PDB entry 5C8Y | X-ray diffraction, 2.59 A resolution | chains C and D of the 6 polymer chains in the assembly

Chain C:
Molecule: Tubulin alpha
Organism: Sus barbatus
Chain sequence (450 residues; numbered 1 to 450; the number before each row is that of its first residue):
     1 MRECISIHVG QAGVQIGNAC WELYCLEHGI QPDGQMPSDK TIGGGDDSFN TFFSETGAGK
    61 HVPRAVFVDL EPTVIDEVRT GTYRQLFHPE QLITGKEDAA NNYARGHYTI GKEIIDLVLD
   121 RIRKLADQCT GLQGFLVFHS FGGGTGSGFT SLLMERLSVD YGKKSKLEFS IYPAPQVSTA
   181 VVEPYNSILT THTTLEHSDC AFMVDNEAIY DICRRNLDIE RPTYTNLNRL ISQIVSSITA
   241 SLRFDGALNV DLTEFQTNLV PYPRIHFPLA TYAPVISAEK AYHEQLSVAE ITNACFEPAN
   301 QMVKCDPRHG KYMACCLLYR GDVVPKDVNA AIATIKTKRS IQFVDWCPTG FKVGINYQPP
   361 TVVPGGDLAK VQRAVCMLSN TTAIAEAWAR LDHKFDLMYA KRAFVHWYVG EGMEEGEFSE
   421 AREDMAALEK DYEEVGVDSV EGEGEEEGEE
Unresolved in the structure: 441-450
Bound ions: Ca2+: Asp39, Thr41, Gly44, Glu55
Small-molecule neighbours: GTP (guanosine-5'-triphosphate): Gly10, Gln11, Ala12, Gln15, Ile16, Asp69, Asp98, Ala99, Ala100, Asn101, Ser140, Gly142, Gly143, Gly144, Thr145, Gly146, Ile171, Val177, Ser178, Glu183, Asn206, Tyr224, Leu227, Asn228, Ile231

Chain D:
Molecule: Tubulin beta
Organism: Sus barbatus
Chain sequence (445 residues; each row starts with the number of its first residue):
     1 MREIVHIQAG QCGNQIGAKF WEVISDEHGI DPTGSYHGDS DLQLERINVY YNEATGNKYV
    61 PRAILVDLEP GTMDSVRSGP FGQIFRPDNF VFGQSGAGNN WAKGHYTEGA ELVDSVLDVV
   121 RKESESCDCL QGFQLTHSLG GGTGSGMGTL LISKIREEYP DRIMNTFSVM PSPKVSDTVV
   181 EPYNATLSVH QLVENTDETY CIDNEALYDI CFRTLKLTTP TYGDLNHLVS ATMSGVTTCL
   241 RFPGQLNADL RKLAVNMVPF PRLHFFMPGF APLTSRGSQQ YRALTVPELT QQMFDSKNMM
   301 AACDPRHGRY LTVAAIFRGR MSMKEVDEQM LNVQNKNSSY FVEWIPNNVK TAVCDIPPRG
   361 LKMSATFIGN STAIQELFKR ISEQFTAMFR RKAFLHWYTG EGMDEMEFTE AESNMNDLVS
   421 EYQQYQDATA DEQGEFEEEE GEDEA
Unresolved in the structure: 274-283, 432-445
Small-molecule neighbours:
  - GDP (guanosine-5'-diphosphate): Gly10, Gln11, Cys12, Gln15, Asp67, Ala97, Asn99, Ser138, Gly140, Gly141, Gly142, Thr143, Gly144, Val169, Pro171, Val175, Ser176, Glu181, Asn204, Leu207, Tyr222, Leu225, Asn226
  - Plinabulin (PN6; (3Z,6Z)-3-benzylidene-6-[(5-tert-butyl-1H-imidazol-4-yl)methylidene]piperazine-2,5-dione): Tyr50, Gln134, Asn165, Phe167, Glu198, Tyr200, Val236, Thr237, Cys239, Leu240, Leu246, Leu250, Leu253, Ala254, Met257, Ala314, Ala315, Ile316, Lys350, Thr351, Ala352, Ile368

Chain C / chain D interface:
Pairs across the interface (59; chain C residue first):
  Gln11(C) with Asn247(D)
  Glu71(C) with Asn247(D), hydrogen bond
  Thr73(C) with Arg46(D); Asn247(D), hydrogen bond
  Val74(C) with Asn247(D)
  Lys96(C) with Asp128(D), salt bridge; Cys129(D)
  Glu97(C) with Arg2(D), salt bridge; Arg162(D), salt bridge; Arg251(D), salt bridge
  Asp98(C) with Asp249(D); Lys252(D), salt bridge
  Ala100(C) with Arg251(D); Lys252(D); Val255(D)
  Asn101(C) with Lys252(D); Asn256(D)
  Arg105(C) with Arg251(D)
  Pro175(C) with Asn347(D); Lys350(D)
  Ser178(C) with Lys350(D), hydrogen bond (backbone-side chain)
  Thr179(C) with Asn256(D), hydrogen bond (backbone-side chain); Lys350(D)
  Ala180(C) with Asn256(D)
  Val181(C) with Asn256(D), hydrogen bond (backbone-side chain); Ile345(D), hydrophobic; Pro346(D); Asn347(D)
  Arg221(C) with Met323(D), hydrogen bond; Asp327(D), salt bridge
  Lys394(C) with Pro346(D); Asn347(D), hydrogen bond
  Leu397(C) with Glu343(D); Trp344(D); Pro346(D), hydrophobic; Ala430(D), hydrophobic
  Met398(C) with Trp344(D), hydrogen bond (backbone-backbone); Ile345(D), hydrophobic; Pro346(D)
  Lys401(C) with Phe260(D); Trp344(D); Ala428(D); Thr429(D), hydrogen bond (side chain-backbone); Ala430(D)
  Arg402(C) with Phe260(D)
  Ala403(C) with Pro259(D)
  Phe404(C) with Val255(D); Asn256(D); Val258(D); Pro259(D), hydrogen bond (backbone-backbone); Thr312(D); Ile345(D), hydrophobic
  His406(C) with Val258(D), hydrogen bond (side chain-backbone); Pro259(D); Phe260(D); Pro261(D)
  Trp407(C) with Ala254(D); Val255(D); Val258(D), hydrogen bond (side chain-backbone)
Interface residues without a listed pair, chain C (27 interface residues in all): Val182, Glu220
Interface residues without a listed pair, chain D (35 interface residues in all): Asp197, Leu246, Met257, Lys324, Asn348, Thr351, Tyr425

In short:
Chain C and chain D form an interface of 27 and 35 residues respectively; the contacts include 12 hydrogen
bonds and 6 salt bridges. Polar pairs include Lys96(C)-Asp128(D), Glu97(C)-Arg2(D) and Glu97(C)-Arg162(D).
Ligands of chain C: GTP. Bound to chain D: GDP and Plinabulin.
Chain C is Tubulin alpha and chain D is Tubulin beta, both from Sus barbatus; the structure, Crystal structure
of T2R-TTL-Plinabulin complex, was determined by X-ray diffraction, deposited together with 5CA0, 5CA1 and
5CB4.
